Entry 7UWA (electron microscopy, 4.30 A resolution (low resolution: residue-level contacts below are approximate; hydrogen-bond / salt-bridge calls are withheld)); this record covers chains G and H of the 31 polymer chains in the assembly.

# Chain G
Name: V-type proton ATPase subunit E
Source organism: Citrus limon
Reference sequence: Q9MB46 (VATE_CITUN); residues 1-230 here = UniProt positions 1-230
Chain sequence (230 residues; row label = number of the first residue in the row):
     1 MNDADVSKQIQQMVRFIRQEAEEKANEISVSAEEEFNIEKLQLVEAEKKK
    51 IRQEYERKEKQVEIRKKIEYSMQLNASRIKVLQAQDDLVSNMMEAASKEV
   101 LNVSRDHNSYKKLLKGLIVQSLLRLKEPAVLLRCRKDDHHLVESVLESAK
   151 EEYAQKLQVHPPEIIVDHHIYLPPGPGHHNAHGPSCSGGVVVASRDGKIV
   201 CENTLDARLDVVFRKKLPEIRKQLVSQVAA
Disordered / not traced: 1-11, 167-177, 227-230

# Chain H
Name: V-type proton ATPase subunit G
Source organism: Citrus limon
Reference sequence: A0A067DRZ4 (A0A067DRZ4_CITSI); residue numbers follow UniProt; this construct covers 1-110
Chain sequence (110 residues; each row starts with the number of its first residue):
     1 MASNRGHGGIQQLLAAEQEAQHIVAAARNAKMARLRQAKEEAEREIAEHR
    51 AQVEREFQRKLAESSGDSGANVKRLEQETEVKIHHLNAGAEKIQYDVVQM
   101 LLKHVTTVKN
Disordered / not traced: 1-13

# Interface between chain G and chain H
Pairs across the interface - 58 pairs, chain G then chain H:
  Arg-18(G) / Ala-15(H)
  Arg-18(G) / Ala-16(H)
  Arg-18(G) / Glu-19(H)
  Ala-21(G) / Glu-19(H)
  Ala-21(G) / Ala-20(H)
  Ala-21(G) / Ile-23(H)
  Glu-22(G) / Glu-19(H)
  Ala-25(G) / His-22(H)
  Ala-25(G) / Ile-23(H)
  Ala-25(G) / Ala-26(H)
  Ile-28(G) / Ala-26(H)
  Ile-28(G) / Ala-27(H)
  Ser-29(G) / Ala-26(H)
  Ala-32(G) / Asn-29(H)
  Ala-32(G) / Ala-30(H)
  Ala-32(G) / Ala-33(H)
  Glu-35(G) / Arg-34(H)
  Phe-36(G) / Gln-37(H)
  Glu-39(G) / Arg-34(H)
  Glu-39(G) / Gln-37(H)
  Glu-39(G) / Ala-38(H)
  Glu-39(G) / Glu-41(H)
  Lys-40(G) / Glu-41(H)
  Leu-43(G) / Glu-41(H)
  Leu-43(G) / Ala-42(H)
  Leu-43(G) / Glu-45(H)
  Glu-47(G) / Glu-45(H)
  Ile-51(G) / His-49(H)
  Ile-51(G) / Gln-52(H)
  Val-81(G) / Ile-83(H)
  Gln-85(G) / Leu-86(H)
  Leu-88(G) / Leu-86(H)
  Leu-88(G) / Asn-87(H)
  Leu-88(G) / Ala-90(H)
  Met-92(G) / Gln-94(H)
  Ala-95(G) / Val-98(H)
  Glu-99(G) / Val-98(H)
  Glu-99(G) / Leu-102(H)
  Val-103(G) / Leu-102(H)
  Leu-113(G) / Thr-106(H)
  Gly-116(G) / Asn-110(H)
  Gln-120(G) / Val-108(H)
  Gln-120(G) / Lys-109(H)
  Gln-120(G) / Asn-110(H)
  Leu-205(G) / Val-105(H)
  Arg-208(G) / His-104(H)
  Arg-208(G) / Val-105(H)
  Arg-208(G) / Thr-107(H)
  Leu-209(G) / Leu-101(H)
  Leu-209(G) / Val-105(H)
  Val-212(G) / Leu-101(H)
  Val-212(G) / His-104(H)
  Phe-213(G) / Leu-101(H)
  Lys-216(G) / Leu-101(H)
  Ile-220(G) / Val-97(H)
  Ile-220(G) / Met-100(H)
  Leu-224(G) / Ile-93(H)
  Ser-226(G) / Gly-89(H)
Interface residues without a listed pair, chain G (46 interface residues in all): Val-14, Ile-17, Lys-24, Val-44, Leu-74, Ser-77, Ala-84, Ala-96, Val-100, Leu-117, Val-119, Glu-219, Gln-223
Interface residues without a listed pair, chain H (42 interface residues in all): Glu-48, Leu-75, Thr-79, His-85

# In short
The interface between chain G and chain H involves 46 residues on one side and 42 on the other.
Chain G is V-type proton ATPase subunit E and chain H is V-type proton ATPase subunit G, both from Citrus
limon; the structure, Citrus V-ATPase State 1, H in contact with subunits AB, was determined by electron
microscopy together with 7UW9, 7UWB, 7UWC and 7UWD from the same study.
